Entry 7UV9 (electron microscopy, 3.20 A resolution); this record covers chains B and J of the 11 polymer chains in the assembly.

[Chain B]
Molecule: Histone H4
From: Homo sapiens
Reference sequence: P62805 (H4_HUMAN); residues 1-102 here correspond to UniProt positions 2-103 (UniProt number = residue number + 1)
Amino-acid sequence (102 residues; numbered 1 to 102; the number before each row is that of its first residue):
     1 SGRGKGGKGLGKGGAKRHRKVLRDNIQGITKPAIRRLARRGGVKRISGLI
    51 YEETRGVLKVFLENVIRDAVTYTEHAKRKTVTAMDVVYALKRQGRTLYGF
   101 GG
Unresolved in the structure: 1-23, 102
Swiss-Prot annotation at these positions:
  - DNA-binding region: Lys16 to Lys20
  - modified residue: Ser1 (N-acetylserine), Arg3 (Asymmetric dimethylarginine), Lys5 (N6-(2-hydroxyisobutyryl)lysine), Lys8 (N6-(2-hydroxyisobutyryl)lysine), Lys12 (N6-(2-hydroxyisobutyryl)lysine), Lys16 (N6-(2-hydroxyisobutyryl)lysine), Lys20 (N6,N6,N6-trimethyllysine), Lys31 (N6-(2-hydroxyisobutyryl)lysine), Lys44 (N6-(2-hydroxyisobutyryl)lysine), Ser47 (Phosphoserine), Tyr51 (Phosphotyrosine), Lys59 (N6-(2-hydroxyisobutyryl)lysine), Lys77 (N6-(2-hydroxyisobutyryl)lysine), Lys79 (N6-(2-hydroxyisobutyryl)lysine), Thr80 (Phosphothreonine), Tyr88 (Phosphotyrosine), Lys91 (N6-(2-hydroxyisobutyryl)lysine)
  - cross-link (Glycyl lysine isopeptide (Lys-Gly)): Lys12 (interchain with G-Cter in SUMO2), Lys20 (interchain with G-Cter in SUMO2), Lys31 (interchain with G-Cter in SUMO2), Lys59 (interchain with G-Cter in SUMO2), Lys79 (interchain with G-Cter in SUMO2), Lys91 (interchain with G-Cter in SUMO2)

[Chain J]
Molecule: 185-nt DNA strand
From: synthetic construct
Sequence (185 nucleotides; each row starts with the number of its first residue; numbers below 1 keep their minus sign (DA-92 is residue -92)):
   -92 ATCCCTATACGCGGCCGCCCTGGAGAATCCCGGTGCCGAGGCCGCTCAAT
   -42 TGGTCGTAGACAGCTCTAGCACCGCTTAAACGCACGTACGCGCTGTCCCC
     8 CGCGTTTTAACCGCCAAGGGGATTACTCCCTAGTCTCCAGGCACGTGTCA
    58 GATATATACATCCTGTGCATGTATTGAACAGCGAT
Unresolved in the structure: -92 to -76, 71-92

[Interface between chain B and chain J]
Pairs across the interface - 10 pairs, chain B then chain J:
  Arg35(B) with DC8(J), salt bridge to the phosphate
  Arg45(B) with DC7(J), sugar contact; DC8(J), phosphate contact
  Ile46(B) with DC7(J), sugar contact; DC8(J), hydrogen bond to the phosphate
  Ser47(B) with DC7(J), hydrogen bond to the phosphate
  Gly48(B) with DC7(J), hydrogen bond to the phosphate
  Lys79(B) with DG27(J), phosphate contact; DG28(J), hydrogen bond to the phosphate
  Thr80(B) with DG28(J), hydrogen bond to the phosphate
Interface residues without a listed pair, chain B (9 interface residues in all): Lys44, Arg78

[In short]
The interface between chain B and chain J involves 9 residues on one side and 4 on the other; the contacts
include 5 hydrogen bonds and 1 salt bridge. Polar pairs include Ile46(B)-DC8(J), Ser47(B)-DC7(J) and
Gly48(B)-DC7(J). From UniProt: a DNA-binding region on chain B.
Here chain B is Histone H4 (Homo sapiens) and chain J is a 185-nt DNA strand (synthetic construct). Entry 7UV9
(KDM2A-nucleosome structure stabilized by H3K36C-UNC8015 covalent conjugate) was determined by electron
microscopy, deposited together with 7UVA.
